Entry 6BTF (X-ray diffraction, 1.75 A resolution); this record covers chains A and T of the 4 polymer chains in the assembly.

Chain A:
Protein: DNA polymerase beta
Organism: Homo sapiens
Notes: EC 2.7.7.7, 4.2.99.-
Reference sequence: P06746 (DPOLB_HUMAN); residue numbers follow UniProt; this construct covers 1-335
Amino-acid sequence (335 residues; each row starts with the number of its first residue):
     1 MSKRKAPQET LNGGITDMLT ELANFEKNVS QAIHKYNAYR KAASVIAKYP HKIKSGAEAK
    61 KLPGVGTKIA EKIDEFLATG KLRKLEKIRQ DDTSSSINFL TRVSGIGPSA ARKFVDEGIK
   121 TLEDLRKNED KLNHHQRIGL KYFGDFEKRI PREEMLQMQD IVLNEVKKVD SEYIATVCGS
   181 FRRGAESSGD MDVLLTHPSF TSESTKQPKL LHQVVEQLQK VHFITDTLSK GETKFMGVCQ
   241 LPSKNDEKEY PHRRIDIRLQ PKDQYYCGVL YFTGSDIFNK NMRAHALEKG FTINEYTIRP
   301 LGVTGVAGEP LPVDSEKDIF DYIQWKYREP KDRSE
Unresolved in the structure: 1-10, 205-207, 302-306
Sequence notes: engineered mutation Gln260 (Ile in P06746)
UniProt features mapped onto this chain:
  - region: Arg183 to Asp192 (DNA-binding)
  - active site: Lys72 (Nucleophile)
  - binding site (K(+)): Lys60, Leu62, Val65, Thr101, Val103, Ile106
  - binding site (Na(+)): Lys60, Leu62, Val65, Thr101, Val103, Ile106
  - binding site (dATP): Arg149, Ser180, Arg183, Gly189, Asp190
  - binding site (dCTP): Arg149, Ser180, Arg183, Gly189, Asp190
  - binding site (dGTP): Arg149, Ser180, Arg183, Gly189, Asp190, Asp192
  - binding site (dTTP): Arg149, Ser180, Arg183, Gly189, Asp190
  - binding site (Mg(2+)): Asp190, Asp192, Asp256
  - modified residue: Lys72 (N6-acetyllysine), Arg83 (Omega-N-methylarginine), Arg152 (Omega-N-methylarginine)
  - cross-link (Glycyl lysine isopeptide (Lys-Gly)): Lys41 (interchain with G-Cter in ubiquitin), Lys61 (interchain with G-Cter in ubiquitin), Lys81 (interchain with G-Cter in ubiquitin)
  - natural variant: Leu22 (L22P: Found in a gastric cancer sample; uncertain significance), Tyr39 (Y39C: Found in a gastric cancer sample; uncertain significance), Gly118 (G118V: Decreased DNA-directed DNA polymerase activity), Arg137 (R137Q: Decreased function in base-excision repair), Arg149 (R149I: Decreased DNA-directed DNA polymerase activity), Asp160 (D160N: Found in a gastric cancer sample; uncertain significance), Cys239 (C239R: Found in a gastric cancer sample; uncertain significance), Lys289 (K289M: Found in a colon cancer sample; uncertain significance), Asn294 (N294D: Found in a gastric cancer sample; uncertain significance), Glu295 (E295K: Found in a gastric cancer sample; uncertain significance)
  - mutagenesis: Phe25 (F25W: No effect on 5'-dRP lyase activity. Decreased ssDNA binding), His34 (H34G: Decreased 5'-dRP lyase activity. Decreased ssDNA binding), Lys35 (K35A: Decreased 5'-dRP lyase activity. Decreased ssDNA binding. Loss of 5'-dRP lyase activity; when associated with A-68 and A-72. Decreased ssDNA binding; when associated with A-68 and A-72 ...), Tyr39 (Y39F: No effect on 5'-dRP lyase activity; Y39Q: Abolishes DNA polymerase and 5'-dRP lyase activity), Lys41 (K41R: Abolishes ubiquitination; when associated with R-61 and R-81), Lys60 (K60A: Decreased 5'-dRP lyase activity. Decreased ssDNA binding), Lys61 (K61R: Abolishes ubiquitination; when associated with R-41 and R-81), Lys68 (K68A: No effect on 5'-dRP lyase activity. Decreased ssDNA binding. Loss of 5'-dRP lyase activity; when associated with A-35 and A-72. Decreased ssDNA binding; when associated with A-35 and A-72 ...), Glu71 (E71Q: No effect on 5'-dRP lyase activity. No effect on structure shown by circular dichroism. No effect on ssDNA binding), Lys72 (K72A: Severely reduced 5'-dRP lyase activity. Does not affect ssDNA binding. Loss of 5'-dRP lyase activity; when associated with A-35 and A-68. Decreased ssDNA binding ...), Glu75 (E75A: Slightly decreased 5'-dRP lyase activity. Decreased ssDNA binding. No effect on structure shown by circular dichroism), Lys81 (K81R: Abolishes ubiquitination; when associated with R-41 and R-61), 5 further mutagenesis entries in UniProt
Ion coordination: Na+ site 1: Lys60, Leu62, Val65 (shared with 1 residue of chain D); Na+ site 2: Thr101, Val103, Ile106 (shared with 1 residue of chain P); Mg2+: Asp190, Asp192 (together with DUP); Na+ site 3: Asp190, Asp192, Asp256 (together with DUP)
Small-molecule neighbours: DUP (2'-deoxyuridine 5'-alpha,beta-imido-triphosphate): Arg149, Gly179, Ser180, Arg183, Ser188, Gly189, Asp190, Asp192, Tyr271, Phe272, Thr273, Gly274, Ser275, Asp276, Asn279
What the authors report for this chain:
  - contacts within the chain: Arg258-Gln260 (water-mediated contact)
  - Mg2+ coordination: Asp192
  - mutagenesis - I260Q: increased binding to incorrect dATP
  - mutagenesis - I260Q (35-fold): increased binding to incorrect dCTP
  - mutagenesis - I260Q (21-fold): increased catalytic activity on incorrect dATP opposite a G
  - mutagenesis - I260Q: unchanged binding to correct dCTP
  - mutagenesis - I260Q (3-fold): decreased catalytic activity
  - mutagenesis - I260Q: decreased binding to template G DNA

Chain T:
Molecule: DNA Template Strand
Sequence (14 nucleotides; each row starts with the number of its first residue):
     3 GACAGCGCAT CAGC

How chain A and chain T interact:
Pairs across the interface (26):
  His34(A) with DC5(T), stacking on the base
  Asn133(A) with DT12(T), phosphate contact
  Ser229(A) with DC10(T), phosphate contact; DA11(T), phosphate contact
  Lys230(A) with DC10(T), hydrogen bond to the phosphate; DA11(T), hydrogen bond to the phosphate
  Gly231(A) with DC10(T), phosphate contact
  Glu232(A) with DC10(T), hydrogen bond to the phosphate
  Thr233(A) with DG9(T), hydrogen bond to the phosphate; DC10(T), hydrogen bond to the phosphate
  Lys234(A) with DG9(T), hydrogen bond to the base; DC10(T), hydrogen bond to the phosphate
  Arg258(A) with DG9(T), sugar contact
  Tyr271(A) with DG7(T), base contact
  Lys280(A) with DA6(T), salt bridge to the phosphate
  Arg283(A) with DA6(T), hydrogen bond to the base; DG7(T), hydrogen bond to the sugar
  Ala284(A) with DA6(T), sugar contact
  Leu287(A) with DA6(T), phosphate contact; DG7(T), phosphate contact
  Thr292(A) with DG7(T), hydrogen bond to the phosphate
  Ile293(A) with DG7(T), sugar contact
  Asn294(A) with DG7(T), phosphate contact; DC8(T), hydrogen bond to the phosphate
  Glu295(A) with DC8(T), sugar contact
  Tyr296(A) with DG9(T), hydrogen bond to the phosphate
Also at the interface, not in a pair above, chain A (21 interface residues in all): His134, Arg299

Summary:
21 residues of chain A face 8 of chain T across their interface; the contacts include 12 hydrogen bonds, 1
salt bridge and 1 aromatic stacking contact. Polar pairs include Lys234(A)-DG9(T), Arg283(A)-DA6(T) and
Arg283(A)-DG7(T). Bound to chain A: compound DUP. The paper reports that I260Q of chain A increases binding to
incorrect dATP; Mg2+ coordination by Asp192(A).
Here chain A is DNA polymerase beta (Homo sapiens) and chain T is DNA Template Strand. Entry 6BTF (DNA
Polymerase Beta I260Q Ternary Complex) was determined by X-ray diffraction, deposited together with 6BTE.
